9RBW - chains E and F of the 20 polymer chains in the assembly; structure by electron microscopy, 3.30 A resolution.

# Chain E (and F)
Molecule: Atrial natriuretic peptide
Source organism: Homo sapiens
Notes: chain F of this document is another copy of the same molecule, construct and numbering; everything in this record applies to it too
UniProtKB: P01160 (ANF_HUMAN); residues 3-28 here correspond to UniProt positions 126-151 (UniProt number = residue number + 123)
Amino-acid sequence (26 residues; row label = number of the first residue in the row):
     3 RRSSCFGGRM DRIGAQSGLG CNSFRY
UniProt features mapped onto this chain:
  - region: Asn24 to Tyr28 (Important for degradation of atrial natriuretic peptide by IDE)
  - site: Cys7, Phe8 (Cleavage)
  - modified residue: Ser6 (Phosphoserine)

# Interface between chain E and chain F
Pairs across the interface - 12 pairs, chain E then chain F:
  Ser6(E) - Arg3(F)  hydrogen bond
  Cys7(E) - Cys7(F)  disulfide
  Phe8(E) - Cys7(F)  hydrophobic
  Phe8(E) - Phe8(F)
  Ile15(E) - Gly9(F)
  Gly16(E) - Gly9(F)  hydrogen bond (backbone-backbone)
  Ala17(E) - Arg11(F)
  Ala17(E) - Met12(F)  hydrophobic
  Gln18(E) - Met12(F)
  Ser19(E) - Met12(F)
  Ser19(E) - Leu21(F)
  Cys23(E) - Cys23(F)  disulfide
Interface residues without a listed pair, chain E (10 interface residues in all): Gly20
Interface residues without a listed pair, chain F (10 interface residues in all): Gly10, Gly22
Inter-chain disulfides: Cys7(E)-Cys7(F), Cys23(E)-Cys23(F)

# Overview
Chain E and chain F each contribute 10 residues to their interface, with 2 disulfide bonds and 2 hydrogen
bonds. Polar pairs include Ser6(E)-Arg3(F) and Gly16(E)-Gly9(F).
Both chains are Atrial natriuretic peptide (Homo sapiens). Entry 9RBW (Cryo-EM structure of ANP amyloids from
left atrial appendage of atrial fibrillation patient - polymorph B) was determined by electron microscopy
together with 9RBD from the same study.
